PDB entry 4MNW | X-ray diffraction, 1.49 A resolution | chains A and B

== Chain A ==
Name: Urokinase-type plasminogen activator chain B
Organism: Homo sapiens
Notes: EC 3.4.21.73; fragment: catalytic domain
Reference sequence: P00749 (UROK_HUMAN); the construct lacks a stretch of the UniProt sequence and is renumbered around it, so the offset changes along the chain: 16-37 = UniProt 179-200; 38-60 = UniProt 205-227; 63-97 = UniProt 234-268; 98-110 = UniProt 271-283; 5 more segments
Chain sequence (245 residues; numbered 16 to 242 plus 19 insertion-coded residues; 1 number in that range is skipped by the numbering (no residue carries it; nothing is unmodelled there); the number before each row is that of its first residue; a row labelled like 37A-37D holds insertion residues (37A, then the next letters in order)):
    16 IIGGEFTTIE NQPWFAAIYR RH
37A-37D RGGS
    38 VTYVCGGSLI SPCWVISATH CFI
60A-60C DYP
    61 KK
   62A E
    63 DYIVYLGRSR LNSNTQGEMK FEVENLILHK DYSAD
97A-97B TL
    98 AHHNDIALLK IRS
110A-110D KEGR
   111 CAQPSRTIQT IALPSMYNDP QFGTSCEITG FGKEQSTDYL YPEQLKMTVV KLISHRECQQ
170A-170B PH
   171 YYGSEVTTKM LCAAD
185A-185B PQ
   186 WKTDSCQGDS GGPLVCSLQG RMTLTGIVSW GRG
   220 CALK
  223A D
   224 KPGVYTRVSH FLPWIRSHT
Sequence notes: engineered mutation Ala122 (Cys299 in P00749), Gln145 (Asn322 in P00749)
Disulfides: Cys42-Cys58, Cys50-Cys111, Cys136-Cys201, Cys168-Cys182, Cys191-Cys220

== Chain B ==
Name: bicyclic peptide UK749
Chain sequence (14 residues; each row starts with the number of its first residue):
     1 QCWDRGCENR KCNX
Modified residues: NH2 (amino group) at position 14
Glycans and other covalent adducts: 1,3,5-tris(bromomethyl)benzene (ZBR) linked to Cys2, Cys7, Cys12

== Interface between chain A and chain B ==
Residue-residue contacts - 43 pairs, chain A then chain B:
  Arg35(A) with Asn9(B), hydrogen bond
  Val41(A) with Glu8(B); Asn9(B)
  Cys42(A) with Glu8(B)
  His57(A) with Gly6(B), hydrogen bond (side chain-backbone); Glu8(B), salt bridge
  Cys58(A) with Asn9(B), hydrogen bond (backbone-side chain)
  Asp60A(A) with Asn9(B); Arg10(B), salt bridge; Lys11(B), hydrogen bond (side chain-backbone)
  Tyr60B(A) with Asn9(B); Arg10(B); Lys11(B)
  Tyr64(A) with Asn9(B), hydrogen bond
  Thr97A(A) with Gln1(B); Asp4(B)
  Leu97B(A) with Trp3(B), hydrophobic; Asp4(B)
  His99(A) with Asp4(B), salt bridge; Gly6(B)
  Asp189(A) with Arg5(B), salt bridge
  Ser190(A) with Arg5(B), hydrogen bond
  Gln192(A) with Arg5(B); Cys7(B); Glu8(B)
  Gly193(A) with Glu8(B), hydrogen bond (backbone-side chain)
  Asp194(A) with Glu8(B)
  Ser195(A) with Gly6(B); Glu8(B), hydrogen bond
  Ser214(A) with Gly6(B)
  Trp215(A) with Asp4(B); Arg5(B)
  Gly216(A) with Trp3(B); Asp4(B); Arg5(B), hydrogen bond (backbone-backbone)
  Arg217(A) with Trp3(B); Arg5(B)
  Gly218(A) with Trp3(B), hydrogen bond (backbone-backbone); Arg5(B), hydrogen bond (backbone-side chain)
  Cys220(A) with Arg5(B)
  Lys224(A) with Arg5(B)
  Pro225(A) with Arg5(B)
  Gly226(A) with Arg5(B)
Interface residues without a listed pair, chain A (30 interface residues in all): Phe59, Tyr151, Cys191, Ala221

== Summary ==
The interface between chain A and chain B involves 30 residues on one side and 10 on the other; the contacts
include 11 hydrogen bonds and 4 salt bridges. Polar contacts include His57(A)-Glu8(B), Asp60A(A)-Arg10(B) and
His99(A)-Asp4(B). 1,3,5-tris(bromomethyl)benzene is covalently linked to Cys12(B).
Here chain A is Urokinase-type plasminogen activator chain B (Homo sapiens) and chain B is bicyclic peptide
UK749. Entry 4MNW (Crystal structure of urokinase-type plasminogen activator (uPA) complexed with bicyclic
peptide UK749) was determined by X-ray diffraction (same publication as 4MNV, 4MNX and 4MNY).
